Entry 1BY3 (X-ray diffraction, 2.74 A resolution); this record covers chain A.

[Chain A]
Molecule: Protein (ferrichrome-iron receptor precursor (fhua))
Organism: Escherichia coli
UniProt: P06971 (FHUA_ECOLI); residues 1-714 here correspond to UniProt positions 34-747 (UniProt number = residue number + 33)
Sequence (714 residues; row label = number of the first residue in the row):
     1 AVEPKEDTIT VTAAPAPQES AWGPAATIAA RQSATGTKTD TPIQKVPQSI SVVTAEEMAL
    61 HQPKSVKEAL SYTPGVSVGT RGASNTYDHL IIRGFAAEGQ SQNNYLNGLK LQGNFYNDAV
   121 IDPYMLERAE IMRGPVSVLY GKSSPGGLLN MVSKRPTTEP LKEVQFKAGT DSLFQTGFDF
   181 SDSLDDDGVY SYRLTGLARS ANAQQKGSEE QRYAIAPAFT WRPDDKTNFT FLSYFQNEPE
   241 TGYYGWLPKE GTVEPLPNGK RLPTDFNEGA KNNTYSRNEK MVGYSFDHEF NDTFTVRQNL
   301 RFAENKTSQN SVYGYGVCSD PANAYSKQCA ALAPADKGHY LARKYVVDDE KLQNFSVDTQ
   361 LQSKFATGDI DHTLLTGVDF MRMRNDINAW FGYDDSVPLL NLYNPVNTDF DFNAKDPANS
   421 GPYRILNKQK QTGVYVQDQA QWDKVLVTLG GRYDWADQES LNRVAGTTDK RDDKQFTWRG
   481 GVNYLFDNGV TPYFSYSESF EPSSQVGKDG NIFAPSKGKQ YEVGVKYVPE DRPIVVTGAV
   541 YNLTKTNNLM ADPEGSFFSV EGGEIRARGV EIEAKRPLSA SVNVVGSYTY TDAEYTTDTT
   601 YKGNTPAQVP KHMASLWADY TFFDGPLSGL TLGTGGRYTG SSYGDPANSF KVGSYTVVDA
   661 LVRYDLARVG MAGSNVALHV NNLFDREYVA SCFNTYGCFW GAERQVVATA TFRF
Disordered / not traced: 1-19
Sequence notes: conflict R576 (Ala809 in P06971), P577 (Ala810 in P06971)
Disulfides: C318-C329, C692-C698
Ligand contacts:
  - N-octyl-2-hydroxyethyl sulfoxide (OES), molecule 1: Y116, Y244, W246, Y275, Q309, S311, Y313, V346, F391
  - N-octyl-2-hydroxyethyl sulfoxide (OES), molecule 2: K162, V164, F180, F714
  - N-octyl-2-hydroxyethyl sulfoxide (OES), molecule 3: F166, K167, A168, F174, Q175, V676, A708, T709, A710
  - N-octyl-2-hydroxyethyl sulfoxide (OES), molecule 4: F174, Q175, T176, A198, S200, Q211, Y213
  - N-octyl-2-hydroxyethyl sulfoxide (OES), molecule 5: T176, A198, Y213
  - N-octyl-2-hydroxyethyl sulfoxide (OES), molecule 6: F178, L197, A198, Y213, A214, I215, F235, N237
  - N-octyl-2-hydroxyethyl sulfoxide (OES), molecule 7: Y664, R668, V669
Curated features (UniProtKB/Swiss-Prot):
  - motif: D7 to A14 (TonB box), G697 to F714 (TonB C-terminal box)
  - binding site (ferrichrome): R81, Q100, F115, Y116, Y244 to W246, Y313 to Y315, F391, A702
  - site: P533 (Interaction with phage T5 RBP-pb5)
From the paper describing this entry:
  - specificity-determining residues: R81 (by similarity / conservation)

[In short]
Bound to chain A: 7 copies of N-octyl-2-hydroxyethyl sulfoxide. UniProt lists 12 ferrichrome-binding residues.
The paper reports the specificity determinant R81.
Chain A is Protein (ferrichrome-iron receptor precursor (fhua)) (Escherichia coli); the structure, Fhua from
E. coli, was determined by X-ray diffraction.
